7CWB - chain A; structure by X-ray diffraction, 1.90 A resolution.

Chain A:
Molecule: 3C-like proteinase
From: Severe acute respiratory syndrome coronavirus 2
Notes: EC 3.4.22.69
UniProt: P0DTD1 (R1AB_SARS2); residues 1-306 here correspond to UniProt positions 3264-3569 (UniProt number = residue number + 3263)
Chain sequence (306 residues; each row starts with the number of its first residue):
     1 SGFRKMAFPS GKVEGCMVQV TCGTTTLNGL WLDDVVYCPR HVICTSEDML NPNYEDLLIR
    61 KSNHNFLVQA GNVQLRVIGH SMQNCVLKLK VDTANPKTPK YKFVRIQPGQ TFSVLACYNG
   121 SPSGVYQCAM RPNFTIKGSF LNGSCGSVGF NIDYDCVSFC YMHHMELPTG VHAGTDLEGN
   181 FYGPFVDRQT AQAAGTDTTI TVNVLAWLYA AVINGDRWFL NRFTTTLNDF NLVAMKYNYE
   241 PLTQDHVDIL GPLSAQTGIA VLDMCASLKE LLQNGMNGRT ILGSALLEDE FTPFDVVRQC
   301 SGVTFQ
Reported in the primary citation:
  - catalytic residues: His41, Cys145 (citing earlier work)
  - contacts within the chain: Arg40-Asp187 (salt bridge), His41-His164, His41-Asp187, His41-Cys145, His164-Asp187
  - conformationally variable residues (side-chain flip): Thr24, Ser46, Glu47, Leu50, Asn142, Cys145, Met165, Gln189
  - interface residues: Ser1, Gly2, Phe3, Arg4, Phe140
  - self-association interface (contacts with another copy of this molecule); pairs are residue here / residue on that copy: Ser1-Phe140 (backbone contact), Gly2-Ser139 (hydrogen bond), Phe3-Gly138 (backbone contact), Arg4-Lys137 (hydrogen bond), Ser139-Gln299 (hydrogen bond)
  - self-association interface (contacts with another copy of this molecule); pairs are residue here / residue on that copy: Lys137-Arg4 (from molecular simulation)

In short:
The paper reports catalytic residues His41 and Cys145; interface residues Ser1, Gly2 and Phe3 among others.
Chain A is 3C-like proteinase (Severe acute respiratory syndrome coronavirus 2); the structure,
Ambient-Temperature Serial Femtosecond X-ray Crystal structure of SARS-CoV-2 Main Protease at 1.9 A Resolution
(C121), was determined by X-ray diffraction (same publication as 7CWC).
